Entry 6DZT (electron microscopy, 2.99 A resolution); this record covers chains H and I of the 12 polymer chains in the assembly.

# Chain H
Name: Histone H2B
From: Drosophila melanogaster
UniProtKB: P02283 (H2B_DROME); residues 1-122 here correspond to UniProt positions 2-123 (UniProt number = residue number + 1)
Sequence (124 residues; row label = number of the first residue in the row; numbers below 1 keep their minus sign (Met-1 is residue -1)):
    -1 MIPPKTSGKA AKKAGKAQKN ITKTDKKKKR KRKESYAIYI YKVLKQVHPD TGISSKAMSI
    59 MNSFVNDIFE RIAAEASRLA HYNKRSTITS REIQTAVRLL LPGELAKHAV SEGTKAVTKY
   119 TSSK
Unresolved in the structure: -1 to 27, 122
Differences from the reference sequence: initiating methionine (-1); expression tag (0)
Swiss-Prot annotation at these positions:
  - modified residue: Pro1 (N-methylproline), Lys43 (N6-succinyllysine), Lys113 (N6-succinyllysine), Lys117 (N6-succinyllysine)
  - glycosylation: Ser109 (O-linked (GlcNAc) serine)
  - cross-link: Lys117 (Glycyl lysine isopeptide (Lys-Gly) (interchain with G-Cter in ubiquitin))

# Chain I
Molecule: 147-nt DNA strand
Sequence (147 nucleotides; row label = number of the first residue in the row):
     1 ATCGGATGTA TATATCTGAC ACGTGCCTGG AGACTAGGGA GTAATCCCCT TGGCGGTTAA
    61 AACGCGGGGG ACAGCGCGTA CGTGCGTTTA AGCGGTGCTA GAGCTGTCTA CGACCAATTG
   121 AGCGGCCTCG GCACCGGGAT TCTCGAT

# Chain H / chain I interface
Residue-residue contacts (12; chain H residue first):
  Arg28(H) - DG124(I)  phosphate contact
  Arg28(H) - DG125(I)  phosphate contact
  Arg30(H) - DG122(I)  base contact
  Arg30(H) - DC123(I)  phosphate contact
  Arg30(H) - DG124(I)  phosphate contact
  Lys31(H) - DG124(I)  hydrogen bond to the phosphate
  Glu32(H) - DC123(I)  phosphate contact
  Ser33(H) - DC123(I)  phosphate contact
  Ile36(H) - DG122(I)  phosphate contact
  Ile36(H) - DC123(I)  phosphate contact
  Tyr37(H) - DG122(I)  hydrogen bond to the phosphate
  Lys40(H) - DG122(I)  salt bridge to the phosphate
Also at the interface, not in a pair above, chain H (9 interface residues in all): Thr85
Also at the interface, not in a pair above, chain I (5 interface residues in all): DG112

# In short
9 residues of chain H face 5 of chain I across their interface; the contacts include 2 hydrogen bonds and 1
salt bridge. Polar contacts include Lys31(H)-DG124(I), Tyr37(H)-DG122(I) and Lys40(H)-DG122(I).
Chain H is Histone H2B (Drosophila melanogaster) and chain I is a 147-nt DNA strand; the structure, Cryo-EM
structure of nucleosome in complex with a single chain antibody fragment, was determined by electron
microscopy (same publication as 6E0C, 6E0P and 6O1D).
